PDB entry 9D88 | electron microscopy, 3.18 A resolution | chains G and H of the 18 polymer chains in the assembly

# Chain G (and H)
Protein: Gag polyprotein
Source organism: Human immunodeficiency virus type 1 (NEW YORK-5 ISOLATE)
Notes: fragment: CA-SP1 domains; chain H of this document is another copy of the same molecule, construct and numbering; everything in this record applies to it too
Reference sequence: P12493 (GAG_HV1N5); residues 11-239 here correspond to UniProt positions 143-371 (UniProt number = residue number + 132)
Amino-acid sequence (229 residues; numbered 11 to 239; the number before each row is that of its first residue):
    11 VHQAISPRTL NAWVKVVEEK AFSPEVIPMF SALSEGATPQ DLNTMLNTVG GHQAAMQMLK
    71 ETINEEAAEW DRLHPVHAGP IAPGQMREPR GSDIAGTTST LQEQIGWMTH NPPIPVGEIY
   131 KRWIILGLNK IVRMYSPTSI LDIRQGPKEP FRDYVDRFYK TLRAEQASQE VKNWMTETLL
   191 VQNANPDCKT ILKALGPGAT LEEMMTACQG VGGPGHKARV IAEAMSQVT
Unresolved in the structure: 11
Differences from the reference sequence: engineered mutation Ile-231 (Leu363 in P12493)
Swiss-Prot annotation at these positions:
  - region: Asn-57 to Gln-95 (Interaction with human PPIA/CYPA and NUP153), Pro-85 to Pro-93 (PPIA/CYPA-binding loop)
  - modified residue: Ser-16 (Phosphoserine)

# Chain G / chain H interface
Contacting residue pairs - 32 pairs, chain G then chain H:
  Pro-17(G) / Leu-20(H)  hydrophobic
  Arg-18(G) / Asn-57(H)
  Leu-20(G) / Pro-17(H)  hydrophobic
  Asn-21(G) / Leu-20(H)
  Asn-21(G) / Asn-21(H)
  Asn-21(G) / Val-24(H)
  Asn-21(G) / Thr-58(H)
  Val-24(G) / Asn-21(H)
  Val-24(G) / Lys-25(H)
  Lys-30(G) / Gln-179(H)
  Asn-57(G) / Arg-18(H)
  Thr-58(G) / Asn-21(H)
  Leu-151(G) / Val-181(H)  hydrophobic
  Gln-176(G) / Glu-28(H)  hydrogen bond
  Gln-176(G) / Gln-176(H)
  Gln-176(G) / Ala-177(H)
  Ala-177(G) / Glu-29(H)
  Ala-177(G) / Gln-176(H)
  Ser-178(G) / Glu-175(H)  hydrogen bond
  Glu-180(G) / Leu-151(H)
  Val-181(G) / Leu-151(H)  hydrophobic
  Val-181(G) / Glu-175(H)
  Val-181(G) / Met-185(H)  hydrophobic
  Trp-184(G) / Leu-151(H)  hydrophobic
  Trp-184(G) / Trp-184(H)  hydrophobic
  Trp-184(G) / Met-185(H)  hydrophobic
  Trp-184(G) / Thr-188(H)
  Trp-184(G) / Leu-189(H)  hydrophobic
  Met-185(G) / Val-181(H)  hydrophobic
  Met-185(G) / Trp-184(H)  hydrophobic
  Thr-188(G) / Trp-184(H)
  Leu-189(G) / Trp-184(H)  hydrophobic
Other interface residues (no listed pair), chain G (26 interface residues in all): Lys-25, Glu-29, Thr-54, Ser-149, Ile-150, Glu-175, Gln-179, Lys-182
Other interface residues (no listed pair), chain H (27 interface residues in all): Thr-54, Gly-60, Pro-147, Ile-150, Ser-178, Glu-180, Gln-192

# In short
Chain G and chain H form an interface of 26 and 27 residues respectively, with 2 hydrogen bonds. Polar
contacts include Gln-176(G)/Glu-28(H) and Ser-178(G)/Glu-175(H).
Chain G and chain H are both Gag polyprotein (Human immunodeficiency virus type 1 (NEW YORK-5 ISOLATE)); the
structure, Gag CA-SP1 immature lattice from enveloped and perforated virus like particles, was determined by
electron microscopy together with 9CWV, 9D6C, 9D6D, 9D6E and 9DWD from the same study.
